PDB entry 6UTZ | X-ray diffraction, 3.80 A resolution | chains CCC and 333 of the 9 polymer chains in the assembly

Chain CCC:
Protein: DNA-directed RNA polymerase subunit beta
From: Escherichia coli
Notes: EC 2.7.7.6
Reference sequence: P0A8V4 (RPOB_ECO57); numbering as in UniProt (aligned over 1-1342)
Chain sequence (1342 residues; numbered 1 to 1342; the number before each row is that of its first residue):
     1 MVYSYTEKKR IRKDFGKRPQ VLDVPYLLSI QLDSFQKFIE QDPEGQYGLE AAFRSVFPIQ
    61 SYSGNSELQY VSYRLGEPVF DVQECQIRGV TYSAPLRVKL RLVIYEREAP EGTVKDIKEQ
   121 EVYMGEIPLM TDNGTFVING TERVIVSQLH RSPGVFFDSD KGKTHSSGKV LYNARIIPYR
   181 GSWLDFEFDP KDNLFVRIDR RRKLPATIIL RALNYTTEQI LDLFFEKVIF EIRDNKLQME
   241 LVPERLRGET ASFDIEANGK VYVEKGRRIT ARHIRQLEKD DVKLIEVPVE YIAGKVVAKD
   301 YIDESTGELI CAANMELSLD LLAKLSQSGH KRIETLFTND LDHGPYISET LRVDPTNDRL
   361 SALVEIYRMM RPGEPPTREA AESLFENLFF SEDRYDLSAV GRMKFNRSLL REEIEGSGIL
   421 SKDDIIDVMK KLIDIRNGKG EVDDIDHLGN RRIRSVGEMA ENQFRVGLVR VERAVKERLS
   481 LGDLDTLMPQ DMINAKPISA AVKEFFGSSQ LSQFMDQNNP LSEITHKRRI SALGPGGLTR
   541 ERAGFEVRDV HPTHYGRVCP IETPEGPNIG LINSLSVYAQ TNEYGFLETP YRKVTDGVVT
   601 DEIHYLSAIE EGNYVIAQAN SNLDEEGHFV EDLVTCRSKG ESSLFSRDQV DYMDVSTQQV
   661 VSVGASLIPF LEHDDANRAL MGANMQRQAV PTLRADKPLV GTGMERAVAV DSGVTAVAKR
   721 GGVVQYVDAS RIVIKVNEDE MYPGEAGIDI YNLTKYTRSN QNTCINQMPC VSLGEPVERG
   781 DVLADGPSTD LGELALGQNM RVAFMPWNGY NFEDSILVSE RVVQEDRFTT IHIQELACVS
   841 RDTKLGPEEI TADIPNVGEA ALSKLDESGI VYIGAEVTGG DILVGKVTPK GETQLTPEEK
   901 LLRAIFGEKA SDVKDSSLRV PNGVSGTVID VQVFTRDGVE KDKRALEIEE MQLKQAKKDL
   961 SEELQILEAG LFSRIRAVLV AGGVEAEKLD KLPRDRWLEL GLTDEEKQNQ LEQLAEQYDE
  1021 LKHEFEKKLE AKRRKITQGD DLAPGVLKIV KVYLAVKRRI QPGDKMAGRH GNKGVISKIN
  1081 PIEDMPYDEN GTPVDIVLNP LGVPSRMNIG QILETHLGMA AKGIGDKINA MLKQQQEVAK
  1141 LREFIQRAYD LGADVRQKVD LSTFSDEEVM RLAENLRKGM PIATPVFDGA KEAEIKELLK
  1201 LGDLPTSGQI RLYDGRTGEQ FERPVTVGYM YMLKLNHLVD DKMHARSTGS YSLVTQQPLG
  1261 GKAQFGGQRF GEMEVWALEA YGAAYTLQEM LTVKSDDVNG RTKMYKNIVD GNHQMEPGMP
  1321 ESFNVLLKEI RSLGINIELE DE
Disordered / not traced: 1
Curated features (UniProtKB/Swiss-Prot):
  - modified residue (N6-acetyllysine): Lys-1022, Lys-1200

Chain 333:
Molecule: 6-nt RNA strand
Sequence (6 nucleotides; row label = number of the first residue in the row):
    14 XAGUCU
Modified positions: GTP (guanosine-5'-triphosphate) at position 14
Bound ions: Mg2+: C18, U19 (shared with 3 residues of chain DDD)

Interface between chain CCC and chain 333:
Residue-residue contacts (19):
  Ser-508(CCC) with GTP_14(333)
  Gln-510(CCC) with GTP_14(333)
  Gln-513(CCC) with GTP_14(333); A15(333), sugar contact
  Arg-529(CCC) with A15(333), hydrogen bond to the phosphate; G16(333), salt bridge to the phosphate
  Arg-540(CCC) with GTP_14(333); A15(333), salt bridge to the phosphate
  Pro-564(CCC) with G16(333), phosphate contact
  Glu-565(CCC) with C18(333), phosphate contact
  Asn-568(CCC) with A15(333), hydrogen bond to the phosphate
  Ile-572(CCC) with A15(333), phosphate contact
  Gln-688(CCC) with G16(333), hydrogen bond to the phosphate; U17(333), hydrogen bond to the phosphate
  Lys-1065(CCC) with U17(333), hydrogen bond to the phosphate; C18(333), salt bridge to the phosphate
  Lys-1073(CCC) with C18(333), salt bridge to the phosphate
  His-1237(CCC) with G16(333), sugar contact; U17(333), sugar contact

Summary:
The interface between chain CCC and chain 333 involves 13 residues on one side and 5 on the other; the
contacts include 5 hydrogen bonds and 4 salt bridges. Among the polar pairs are Arg-529(CCC)/A15(333),
Asn-568(CCC)/A15(333) and Gln-688(CCC)/G16(333).
Chain CCC is DNA-directed RNA polymerase subunit beta (Escherichia coli) and chain 333 is a 6-nt RNA strand;
the structure, E. coli sigma-S transcription initiation complex with a 6-nt RNA ("Fresh" crystal soaked with
CTP and ..., was determined by X-ray diffraction, deposited together with 6UTV, 6UTW, 6UTX, 6UTY, 6UU0, 6UU1
and 11 further entries.
